7ZES - chains A and D of the 4 polymer chains in the assembly; structure by electron microscopy, 3.10 A resolution.

# Chain A
Name: Schlafen family member 11
From: Homo sapiens
Notes: EC 3.6.-.-
UniProt: Q7Z7L1 (SLN11_HUMAN); residue numbers follow UniProt; this construct covers 1-901
Chain sequence (929 residues; each row starts with the number of its first residue; numbers below 1 keep their minus sign (Met-27 is residue -27)):
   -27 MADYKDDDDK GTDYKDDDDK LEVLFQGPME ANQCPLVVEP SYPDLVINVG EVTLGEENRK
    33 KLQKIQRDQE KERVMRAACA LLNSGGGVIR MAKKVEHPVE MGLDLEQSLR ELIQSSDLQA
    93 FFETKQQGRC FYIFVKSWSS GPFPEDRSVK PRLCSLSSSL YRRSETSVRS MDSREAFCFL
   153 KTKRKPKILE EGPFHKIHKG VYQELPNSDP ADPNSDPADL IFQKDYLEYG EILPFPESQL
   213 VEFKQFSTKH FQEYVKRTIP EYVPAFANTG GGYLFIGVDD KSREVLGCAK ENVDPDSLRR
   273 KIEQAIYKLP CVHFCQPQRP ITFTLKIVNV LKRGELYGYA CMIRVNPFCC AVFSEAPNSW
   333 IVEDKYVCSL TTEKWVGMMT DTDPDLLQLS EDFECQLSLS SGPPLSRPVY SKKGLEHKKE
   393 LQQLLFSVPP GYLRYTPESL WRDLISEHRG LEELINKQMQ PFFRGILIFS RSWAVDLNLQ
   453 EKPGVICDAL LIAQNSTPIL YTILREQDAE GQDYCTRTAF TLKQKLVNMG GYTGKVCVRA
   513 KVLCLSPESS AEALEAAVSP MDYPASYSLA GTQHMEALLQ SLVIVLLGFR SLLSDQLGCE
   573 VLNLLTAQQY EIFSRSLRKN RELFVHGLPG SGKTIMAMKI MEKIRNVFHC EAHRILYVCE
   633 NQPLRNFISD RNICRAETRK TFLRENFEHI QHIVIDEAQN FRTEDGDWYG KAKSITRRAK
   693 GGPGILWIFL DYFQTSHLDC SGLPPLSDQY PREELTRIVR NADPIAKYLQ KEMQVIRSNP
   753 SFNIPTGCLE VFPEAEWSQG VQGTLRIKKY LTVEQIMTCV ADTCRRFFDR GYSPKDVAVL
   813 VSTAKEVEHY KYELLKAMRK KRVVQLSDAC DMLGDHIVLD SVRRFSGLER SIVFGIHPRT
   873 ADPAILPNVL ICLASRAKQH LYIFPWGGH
Unresolved in the structure: -27 to 6, 159-187, 354-380, 520-529, 900-901
Differences from the reference sequence: initiating methionine (-27); expression tag (-26 to 0)
Ion coordination: Mg2+: Glu209, Glu214; Zn2+: His285, Cys287, Cys321, Cys322
Swiss-Prot annotation at these positions:
  - active site: Lys216
  - binding site (Mg(2+)): Glu209, Glu214
  - binding site (Zn(2+)): His285, Cys287, Cys321, Cys322
  - binding site (ATP): Gly599 to Thr606
  - mutagenesis: Glu209 (E209A: Complete loss of endonuclease activity), Glu214 (E214A: Complete loss of endonuclease activity), Lys216 (K216A: Complete loss of endonuclease activity), Tyr234 (Y234A: No effect on endonuclease activity), Asp252 (D252A: Slight increase in endonuclease activity), Lys605 (K605M: Abolishes ATPase activity without affecting its role in DNA damage response; when associated with A-668), Asp668 (D668A: Abolishes ATPase activity without affecting its role in DNA damage response; when associated with M-605), Glu669 (E669Q: Abolishes ATPase activity, leading to abolish ability to inhibit DNA replication without affecting subcellular location), Ser753 (S753D: Complete loss of tRNA cleavage and ssDNA binding)
From the paper describing this entry:
  - binding site for the 5-nt DNA strand (chain D): Asn633, Gln634, Thr650, Lys652, Thr653, Arg656, Arg674, Ser853, Arg855, Arg856
  - mutagenesis - K652D: abolished binding to ssDNA
  - mutagenesis - S753D: decreased binding to ssDNA
  - mutagenesis - Y234A, K652D: unchanged catalytic activity
  - catalytic residues: Glu209, Glu214, Lys216
  - mutagenesis - E209A, E214A, K216A: abolished catalytic activity
  - mutagenesis - D252A: increased catalytic activity
  - mutagenesis - K591D/Y722A: unchanged catalytic activity on tRNA
  - mutagenesis - R82D/K591D/Y722A: abolished catalytic activity on tRNA
  - post-translational modification sites: Ser219, Thr230, Ser753 (citing earlier work)

# Chain D
Molecule: 5-nt DNA strand
Sequence (5 nucleotides; row label = number of the first residue in the row):
     3 CGCGT

# Interface between chain A and chain D
Contacting residue pairs - 22 pairs, chain A then chain D:
  Glu632(A) - DG6(D)  sugar contact
  Asn633(A) - DC5(D)  phosphate contact
  Asn633(A) - DG6(D)  phosphate contact
  Gln634(A) - DG6(D)  hydrogen bond to the phosphate
  Gln634(A) - DT7(D)  hydrogen bond to the phosphate
  Pro635(A) - DG6(D)  phosphate contact
  Thr650(A) - DG6(D)  phosphate contact
  Lys652(A) - DG6(D)  base contact
  Thr653(A) - DT7(D)  hydrogen bond to the phosphate
  Arg656(A) - DT7(D)  salt bridge to the phosphate
  Arg674(A) - DC3(D)  base contact
  Arg674(A) - DG4(D)  hydrogen bond to the base
  Glu676(A) - DG4(D)  hydrogen bond to the base
  Asp711(A) - DC3(D)  base contact
  Thr815(A) - DC5(D)  phosphate contact
  Ala816(A) - DC5(D)  hydrogen bond to the phosphate
  Ser853(A) - DC5(D)  hydrogen bond to the phosphate
  Arg855(A) - DG4(D)  phosphate contact
  Arg855(A) - DC5(D)  phosphate contact
  Arg856(A) - DG6(D)  salt bridge to the phosphate
  Ala873(A) - DC3(D)  phosphate contact
  Ala873(A) - DG4(D)  hydrogen bond to the phosphate
Interface residues without a listed pair, chain A (19 interface residues in all): Arg651, Thr872

# Summary
19 residues of chain A face 5 of chain D across their interface, with 8 hydrogen bonds and 2 salt bridges.
Polar contacts include Arg674(A)-DG4(D), Glu676(A)-DG4(D) and Gln634(A)-DG6(D). From the paper: catalytic
residues Glu209(A), Glu214(A) and Lys216(A); E209A, E214A and K216A of chain A abolish catalytic activity; 9
substitutions were tested in all.
Here chain A is Schlafen family member 11 (Homo sapiens) and chain D is a 5-nt DNA strand. Entry 7ZES (Human
SLFN11 dimer bound to ssDNA) was determined by electron microscopy together with 7ZEL and 7ZEP from the same
study.
